Entry 9QAJ (electron microscopy, 2.95 A resolution); this record covers chains E and I of the 14 polymer chains in the assembly.

Chain E:
Protein: Histone H3.2
Organism: Xenopus laevis
Reference sequence: P84233 (H32_XENLA); residues 1-135 here correspond to UniProt positions 2-136 (UniProt number = residue number + 1)
Sequence (135 residues; each row starts with the number of its first residue):
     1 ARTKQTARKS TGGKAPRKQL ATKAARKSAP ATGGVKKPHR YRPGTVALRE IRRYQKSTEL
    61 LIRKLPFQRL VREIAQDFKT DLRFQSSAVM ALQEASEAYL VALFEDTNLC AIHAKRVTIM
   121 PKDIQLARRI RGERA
Disordered / not traced: 1-38
Sequence notes: conflict Ala102 (Gly103 in P84233)
Swiss-Prot annotation at these positions:
  - modified residue: Arg2 (Asymmetric dimethylarginine), Thr3 (Phosphothreonine), Lys4 (Allysine), Gln5 (5-glutamyl dopamine), Thr6 (Phosphothreonine), Arg8 (Citrulline), Lys9 (N6,N6,N6-trimethyllysine), Ser10 (ADP-ribosylserine), Thr11 (Phosphothreonine), Lys14 (N6-(2-hydroxyisobutyryl)lysine), Arg17 (Asymmetric dimethylarginine), Lys18 (N6-(2-hydroxyisobutyryl)lysine), Lys23 (N6-(2-hydroxyisobutyryl)lysine), Arg26 (Citrulline), Lys27 (N6,N6,N6-trimethyllysine), Ser28 (ADP-ribosylserine), Lys36 (N6,N6,N6-trimethyllysine), Lys37 (N6-methyllysine), Tyr41 (Phosphotyrosine), Lys56 (N6,N6,N6-trimethyllysine) and 8 more in UniProt
  - lipidation: Cys110 (S-palmitoyl cysteine)

Chain I:
Molecule: 601 DNA
Organism: Homo sapiens
Sequence (145 nucleotides; numbered -72 to 72; the number before each row is that of its first residue; numbers below 1 keep their minus sign (DA-72 is residue -72)):
   -72 ATCGATGTAT ATATCTGACA CGTGCCTGGA GACTAGGGAG TAATCCCCTT GGCGGTTAAA
   -12 ACGCGGGGGA CAGCGCGTAC GTGCGTTTAA GCGGTGCTAG AGCTGTCTAC GACCAATTGA
    48 GCGGCCTCGG CACCGGGATT CTGAT

Interface between chain E and chain I:
Contacting residue pairs (23):
  Arg40(E) with DG8(I), base contact; DT9(I), hydrogen bond to the base; DG10(I), sugar contact
  Tyr41(E) with DT-67(I), hydrogen bond to the sugar; DG-66(I), sugar contact; DT9(I), sugar contact; DG10(I), hydrogen bond to the phosphate
  Pro43(E) with DG8(I), phosphate contact
  Gly44(E) with DG8(I), phosphate contact; DT9(I), hydrogen bond to the phosphate
  Thr45(E) with DT9(I), phosphate contact
  Val46(E) with DT9(I), hydrogen bond to the phosphate; DG10(I), phosphate contact
  Ala47(E) with DT9(I), hydrogen bond to the phosphate
  Arg49(E) with DG-66(I), phosphate contact; DT-65(I), salt bridge to the phosphate
  Arg63(E) with DA17(I), phosphate contact; DG18(I), salt bridge to the phosphate
  Lys64(E) with DG18(I), hydrogen bond to the phosphate
  Leu65(E) with DA17(I), phosphate contact; DG18(I), hydrogen bond to the phosphate
  Pro66(E) with DA17(I), phosphate contact
  Arg69(E) with DA17(I), salt bridge to the phosphate
Interface residues without a listed pair, chain E (16 interface residues in all): His39, Lys56, Arg83
Interface residues without a listed pair, chain I (11 interface residues in all): DA-64, DA26, DG27

Summary:
16 residues of chain E face 11 of chain I across their interface; the contacts include 8 hydrogen bonds and 3
salt bridges. Polar contacts include Arg40(E)-DT9(I), Tyr41(E)-DT-67(I) and Tyr41(E)-DG10(I).
Here chain E is Histone H3.2 (Xenopus laevis) and chain I is 601 DNA (Homo sapiens). Entry 9QAJ (Structure of
the nucleosome-bound human BCL7A) was determined by electron microscopy.
